Entry 7DCC (electron microscopy, 4.30 A resolution (low resolution: residue-level contacts below are approximate; hydrogen-bond / salt-bridge calls are withheld)); this record covers chains D and H of the 9 polymer chains in the assembly.

Chain D:
Protein: The heavy chain of 3C1 fab
From: Mus musculus
Notes: antibody fragment or engineered binder
Sequence (222 residues; each row starts with the number of its first residue):
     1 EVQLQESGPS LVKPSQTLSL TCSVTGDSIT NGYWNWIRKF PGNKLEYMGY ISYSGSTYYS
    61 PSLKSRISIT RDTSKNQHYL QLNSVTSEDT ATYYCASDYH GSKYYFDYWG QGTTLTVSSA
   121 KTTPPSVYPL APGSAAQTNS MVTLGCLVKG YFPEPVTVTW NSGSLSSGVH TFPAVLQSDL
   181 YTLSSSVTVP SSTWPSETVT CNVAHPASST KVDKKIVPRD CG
Not modelled in the structure: 1
Disulfide bonds: Cys22-Cys95, Cys146-Cys201

Chain H:
Protein: The light chain of 3C1 fab
From: Mus musculus
Notes: antibody fragment or engineered binder
Sequence (214 residues; each row starts with the number of its first residue):
     1 DIVMTQSHKF MSTSVGHRVS ITCKASQDVG NDVAWYQQKP GQSPKLLIYW ASTRHTGVPD
    61 RFTGSGSGTD FTLTISNVQS EDLADYFCQQ YNRYPYTFGG GTKLEIKRAD AAPTVSIFPP
   121 SSEQLTSGGA SVVCFLNNFY PKDINVKWKI DGSERQNGVL NSWTDQDSKD STYSMSSTLT
   181 LTKDEYERHN SYTCEATHKT STSPIVKSFN RNEC
Not modelled in the structure: 214
Disulfide bonds: Cys23-Cys88, Cys134-Cys194

Chain D / chain H interface:
Residue-residue contacts - 76 pairs, chain D then chain H:
  Asn35(D) - Tyr94(H)
  Ile37(D) - Phe98(H)
  Asn43(D) - Gly100(H)
  Leu45(D) - Phe98(H)
  Tyr47(D) - Tyr94(H)
  Tyr47(D) - Pro95(H)
  Tyr47(D) - Tyr96(H)
  Tyr50(D) - Tyr94(H)
  Asp98(D) - Tyr94(H)
  Lys103(D) - Tyr49(H)
  Tyr104(D) - Tyr49(H)
  Tyr105(D) - Leu46(H)
  Tyr105(D) - Tyr49(H)
  Tyr105(D) - His55(H)
  Tyr105(D) - Tyr91(H)
  Phe106(D) - His55(H)
  Phe106(D) - Thr56(H)
  Asp107(D) - Tyr36(H)
  Asp107(D) - Leu46(H)
  Asp107(D) - His55(H)
  Asp107(D) - Tyr91(H)
  Trp109(D) - Tyr36(H)
  Trp109(D) - Ser43(H)
  Trp109(D) - Pro44(H)
  Gly110(D) - Ser43(H)
  Tyr128(D) - Glu123(H)
  Tyr128(D) - Gln124(H)
  Tyr128(D) - Ser127(H)
  Pro129(D) - Ser121(H)
  Pro129(D) - Glu123(H)
  Leu130(D) - Phe118(H)
  Leu130(D) - Val133(H)
  Ala131(D) - Pro119(H)
  Pro132(D) - Pro119(H)
  Gly133(D) - Pro119(H)
  Gly133(D) - Glu213(H)
  Ser134(D) - Glu213(H)
  Ala135(D) - Ser208(H)
  Ala135(D) - Phe209(H)
  Ala135(D) - Asn210(H)
  Ala135(D) - Glu213(H)
  Ala136(D) - Phe209(H)
  Gln137(D) - Lys207(H)
  Gln137(D) - Ser208(H)
  Asn139(D) - Thr114(H)
  Asn139(D) - Lys207(H)
  Thr143(D) - Ser116(H)
  Thr143(D) - Phe118(H)
  Gly145(D) - Phe118(H)
  Leu147(D) - Gln124(H)
  Leu147(D) - Ser131(H)
  Lys149(D) - Gln124(H)
  Ser167(D) - Lys169(H)
  His170(D) - Thr164(H)
  His170(D) - Ser174(H)
  Thr171(D) - Thr164(H)
  Phe172(D) - Asn137(H)
  Phe172(D) - Thr164(H)
  Phe172(D) - Ser174(H)
  Phe172(D) - Met175(H)
  Phe172(D) - Ser176(H)
  Pro173(D) - Ser162(H)
  Pro173(D) - Trp163(H)
  Val175(D) - Leu160(H)
  Val175(D) - Ser162(H)
  Leu176(D) - Leu160(H)
  Gln177(D) - Leu160(H)
  Gln177(D) - Thr178(H)
  Thr182(D) - Thr178(H)
  Thr182(D) - Thr180(H)
  Ser184(D) - Phe135(H)
  Ser185(D) - Phe135(H)
  Ser186(D) - Phe135(H)
  Ser186(D) - Asn137(H)
  Asp220(D) - Ser122(H)
  Asp220(D) - Glu213(H)
Interface residues without a listed pair, chain D (50 interface residues in all): Tyr33, His100, Val127, Met141, Leu144, Ala174, Thr188, Arg219
Interface residues without a listed pair, chain H (46 interface residues in all): Trp50, Phe87, Ile117, Gly129, Asn138

In short:
50 residues of chain D face 46 of chain H across their interface.
Here chain D is the heavy chain of 3C1 fab and chain H is the light chain of 3C1 fab, both from Mus musculus.
Entry 7DCC (S-3C1-F3b structure, all the three RBDs are in the up conformation and each of them associates
...) was determined by electron microscopy, deposited together with 7DCX, 7DD2 and 7DD8.
